6P0T - chains C and E of the 5 polymer chains in the assembly; structure by X-ray diffraction, 3.60 A resolution.

# Chain C
Molecule: DNA (27-mer), fx1-2
Sequence (27 nucleotides; row label = number of the first residue in the row):
     1 AATGTTGTGT TTTTAACAGA CTACATT

# Chain E
Protein: Excisionase
From: Escherichia phage lambda
Reference sequence: P03699 (VXIS_LAMBD); residue numbers follow UniProt; this construct covers 1-55
Chain sequence (55 residues; each row starts with the number of its first residue):
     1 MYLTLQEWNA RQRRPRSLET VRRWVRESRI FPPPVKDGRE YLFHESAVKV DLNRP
Disordered / not traced: 53-55
Construct notes: conflict Ser28 (Cys in P03699)
Reported in the primary citation:
  - mutagenesis - E19A: abolished binding to attR
  - mutagenesis - E19A: decreased binding to Fis-bound attR
  - mutagenesis - R39A, R39K: abolished binding to 34 bp F-X2 probe
  - mutagenesis - R39A (15-fold): decreased binding to attR
  - mutagenesis - R39K (10-fold): decreased binding to attR DNA

# How chain C and chain E interact
Contacting residue pairs (18; chain C residue first):
  DA16(C) with Arg39(E), base contact
  DC17(C) with Arg39(E), base contact
  DA18(C) with Arg22(E), sugar contact; Arg39(E), phosphate contact; Glu40(E), phosphate contact
  DG19(C) with Leu5(E), phosphate contact; Arg22(E), salt bridge to the phosphate; Lys36(E), hydrogen bond to the phosphate; Arg39(E), sugar contact; Glu40(E), phosphate contact; Tyr41(E), hydrogen bond to the phosphate
  DA20(C) with Glu19(E), base contact; Arg22(E), phosphate contact; Arg26(E), salt bridge to the phosphate; Lys36(E), salt bridge to the phosphate; Tyr41(E), hydrogen bond to the phosphate
  DC21(C) with Glu19(E), hydrogen bond to the base; Arg26(E), phosphate contact

# Overview
6 residues of chain C and 8 residues of chain E are in contact; the contacts include 4 hydrogen bonds and 3
salt bridges. Polar contacts include DC21(C)-Glu19(E), DG19(C)-Lys36(E) and DG19(C)-Tyr41(E). From the paper:
R39A and R39K of chain E abolish binding to 34 bp F-X2 probe; E19A of chain E abolishes binding to attR.
Here chain C is DNA (27-mer), fx1-2 and chain E is Excisionase (Escherichia phage lambda). Entry 6P0T (Crystal
structure of ternary DNA complex "FX(1-2)-1Xis" containing E. coli Fis and phage lambda Xis) was determined by
X-ray diffraction together with 6P0S and 6P0U from the same study.
